PDB entry 3ZG6 | X-ray diffraction, 2.20 A resolution | chains A and F

[Chain A]
Protein: NAD-dependent protein deacetylase sirtuin-6
Organism: Homo sapiens
Notes: EC 3.5.1.-, 2.4.2.31; fragment: catalytic domain, residues 1-296
UniProt: Q8N6T7 (SIR6_HUMAN); residues -1 to 294 here correspond to UniProt positions 1-296 (UniProt number = residue number + 2)
Chain sequence (296 residues; numbered -1 to 294; the number before each row is that of its first residue; numbers below 1 keep their minus sign (Met-1 is residue -1)):
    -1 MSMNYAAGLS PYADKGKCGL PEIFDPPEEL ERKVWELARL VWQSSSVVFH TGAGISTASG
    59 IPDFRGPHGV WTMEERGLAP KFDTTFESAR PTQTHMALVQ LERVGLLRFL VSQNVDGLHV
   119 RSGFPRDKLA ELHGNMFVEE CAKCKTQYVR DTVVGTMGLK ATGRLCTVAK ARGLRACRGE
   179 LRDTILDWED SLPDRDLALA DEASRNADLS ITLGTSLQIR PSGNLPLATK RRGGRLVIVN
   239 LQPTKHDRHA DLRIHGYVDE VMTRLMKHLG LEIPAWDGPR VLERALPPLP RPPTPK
Not modelled in the structure: -1 to 0
Construct notes: conflict Met1 (Val3 in Q8N6T7)
Curated features (UniProtKB/Swiss-Prot):
  - active site: His131 (Proton acceptor)
  - binding site (NAD(+)): Ala51, Thr55, Phe62, Arg63, Trp69, Gln111, His131, Gly212, Ser214, Asn238, Gln240, Val256
  - binding site (Zn(2+)): Cys139, Cys142, Cys164, Cys175
  - site: Cys16 (Formation of an covalent adduct with nitro-fatty acid activators)
  - modified residue: Ser0 (N-acetylserine), Ser8 (Phosphoserine), Lys31 (N6-acetyllysine), Thr292 (Phosphothreonine)
  - cross-link: Lys168 (Glycyl lysine isopeptide (Lys-Gly) (interchain with G-Cter in ubiquitin))
Metal / ion sites: Zn2+: Cys139, Cys142, Cys164, Cys175
Small-molecule neighbours: adenosine-5-diphosphoribose (APR): Gly50, Ala51, Gly52, Thr55, Asp61, Phe62, Arg63, Gly64, Trp69, Gln111, Asn112, His131, Gly212, Thr213, Ser214, Leu215, Ile217, Asn238, Leu239, Gln240, Gly254, Tyr255, Val256
From the paper describing this entry:
  - conformationally variable residues (order/disorder transition): Asn2 to Tyr10, Val166 to Ala174
  - binding site for Peptide (chain F): Pro60, Phe62, Trp69, Phe80, Phe84, Val113, Leu184, Ile217

[Chain F]
Protein: Peptide
Chain sequence (12 residues; row label = number of the first residue in the row):
     4 KQTARKSTGG WW
Modified / non-standard residues: Lys9 (n~6~-tetradecanoyl-l-lysine; MYK)

[How chain A and chain F interact]
Residue-residue contacts (45):
  Asn2(A) - Lys9(F)
  Leu7(A) - Lys9(F)
  Asp12(A) - Thr11(F)  hydrogen bond
  Ile59(A) - Lys9(F)
  Pro60(A) - Lys9(F)
  Phe62(A) - Lys9(F)
  Trp69(A) - Lys9(F)
  Phe80(A) - Lys9(F)
  Phe84(A) - Lys9(F)
  His131(A) - Lys9(F)
  Met155(A) - Lys9(F)
  Ile183(A) - Lys9(F)
  Leu184(A) - Lys9(F)
  Asp185(A) - Lys9(F)
  Trp186(A) - Lys9(F)
  Trp186(A) - Ser10(F)
  Trp186(A) - Thr11(F)
  Glu187(A) - Arg8(F)  hydrogen bond (backbone-side chain)
  Glu187(A) - Lys9(F)  hydrogen bond (backbone-backbone)
  Asp188(A) - Arg8(F)
  Asp188(A) - Lys9(F)  hydrogen bond (backbone-backbone)
  Ser189(A) - Ala7(F)
  Ser189(A) - Arg8(F)
  Leu190(A) - Ala7(F)  hydrogen bond (backbone-backbone)
  Leu190(A) - Arg8(F)
  Leu190(A) - Lys9(F)
  Leu195(A) - Ala7(F)  hydrophobic
  Gln216(A) - Thr11(F)
  Ile217(A) - Lys9(F)
  Ile217(A) - Ser10(F)
  Ile217(A) - Thr11(F)
  Arg218(A) - Gln5(F)  hydrogen bond
  Arg218(A) - Arg8(F)
  Arg218(A) - Lys9(F)
  Arg218(A) - Ser10(F)  hydrogen bond (backbone-backbone)
  Arg218(A) - Thr11(F)
  Arg218(A) - Gly12(F)
  Arg218(A) - Gly13(F)  hydrogen bond (side chain-backbone)
  Pro219(A) - Arg8(F)
  Asn222(A) - Gly12(F)
  Asn222(A) - Gly13(F)
  Asn222(A) - Trp14(F)
  Leu225(A) - Trp14(F)
  Arg229(A) - Trp14(F)
  Lys243(A) - Gly12(F)  hydrogen bond (side chain-backbone)
Interface residues without a listed pair, chain A (32 interface residues in all): Val68, Val113, His244, His247

[Overview]
32 residues of chain A face 9 of chain F across their interface; the contacts include 9 hydrogen bonds. Polar
contacts include Asp12(A)-Thr11(F), Glu187(A)-Arg8(F) and Arg218(A)-Gln5(F). Bound to chain A:
adenosine-5-diphosphoribose. From the paper: a binding site for Peptide (chain F) at Pro60(A), Phe62(A) and
Trp69(A) among others; conformational variability at Asn2(A) and Val166(A).
Here chain A is NAD-dependent protein deacetylase sirtuin-6 (Homo sapiens) and chain F is Peptide. Entry 3ZG6
(The novel de-long chain fatty acid function of human sirt6) was determined by X-ray diffraction.
